Entry 6K9V (X-ray diffraction, 2.54 A resolution); this record covers chains B and C of the 6 polymer chains in the assembly.

== Chain B ==
Name: Tubulin beta-2B chain
Source organism: Bos taurus
UniProtKB: Q6B856 (TBB2B_BOVIN); residues 1-445 here = UniProt positions 1-445
Chain sequence (445 residues; each row starts with the number of its first residue):
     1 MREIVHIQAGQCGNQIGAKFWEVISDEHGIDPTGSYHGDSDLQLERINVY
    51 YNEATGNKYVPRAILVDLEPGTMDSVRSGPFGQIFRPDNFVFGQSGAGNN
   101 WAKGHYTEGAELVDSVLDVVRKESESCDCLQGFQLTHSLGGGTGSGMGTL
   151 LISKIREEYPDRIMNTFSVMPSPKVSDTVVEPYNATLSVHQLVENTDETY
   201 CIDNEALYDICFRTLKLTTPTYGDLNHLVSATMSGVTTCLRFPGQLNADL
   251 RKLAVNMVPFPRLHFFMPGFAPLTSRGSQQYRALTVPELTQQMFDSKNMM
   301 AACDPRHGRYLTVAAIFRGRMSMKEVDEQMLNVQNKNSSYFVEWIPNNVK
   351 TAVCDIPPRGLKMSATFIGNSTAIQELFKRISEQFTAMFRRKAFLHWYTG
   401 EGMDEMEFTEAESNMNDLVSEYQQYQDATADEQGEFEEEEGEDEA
Unresolved in the structure: 1, 429-445
Bound ions: Mg2+: Gln11 (together with GDP)
Small-molecule neighbours:
  - (5-methoxy-1H-indol-2-yl)-phenyl-methanone (D3L): Val236, Cys239, Leu240, Leu246, Ala248, Asp249, Lys252, Leu253, Asn256, Met257, Thr312, Val313, Ala314, Ile316, Asn348, Lys350, Ile368
  - GDP (guanosine-5'-diphosphate): Gly10, Gln11, Cys12, Gln15, Ile16, Asp67, Ala97, Asn99, Ser138, Gly140, Gly141, Gly142, Thr143, Gly144, Ser145, Val169, Pro171, Val175, Asp177, Glu181, Asn204, Leu207, Tyr222, Leu225, Asn226
Curated features (UniProtKB/Swiss-Prot):
  - motif: Met1 to Ile4 (MREI motif)
  - binding site (GTP): Gln11, Glu69, Ser138, Gly142, Thr143, Gly144, Asn204, Asn226
  - binding site (Mg(2+)): Glu69
  - modified residue: Ser40 (Phosphoserine), Thr55 (Phosphothreonine), Lys58 (N6-acetyllysine), Ser172 (Phosphoserine), Thr285 (Phosphothreonine), Thr290 (Phosphothreonine), Arg318 (Omega-N-methylarginine), Glu438 (5-glutamyl polyglutamate)
  - cross-link (Glycyl lysine isopeptide (Lys-Gly)): Lys58 (interchain with G-Cter in ubiquitin), Lys324 (interchain with G-Cter in ubiquitin)

== Chain C ==
Name: Tubulin alpha-1B chain
Source organism: Bos taurus
UniProtKB: P81947 (TBA1B_BOVIN); residues 1-450 here = UniProt positions 1-450
Chain sequence (450 residues; numbered 1 to 450; the number before each row is that of its first residue):
     1 MRECISIHVGQAGVQIGNACWELYCLEHGIQPDGQMPSDKTIGGGDDSFN
    51 TFFSETGAGKHVPRAVFVDLEPTVIDEVRTGTYRQLFHPEQLITGKEDAA
   101 NNYARGHYTIGKEIIDLVLDRIRKLADQCTGLQGFLVFHSFGGGTGSGFT
   151 SLLMERLSVDYGKKSKLEFSIYPAPQVSTAVVEPYNSILTTHTTLEHSDC
   201 AFMVDNEAIYDICRRNLDIERPTYTNLNRLISQIVSSITASLRFDGALNV
   251 DLTEFQTNLVPYPRIHFPLATYAPVISAEKAYHEQLSVAEITNACFEPAN
   301 QMVKCDPRHGKYMACCLLYRGDVVPKDVNAAIATIKTKRSIQFVDWCPTG
   351 FKVGINYQPPTVVPGGDLAKVQRAVCMLSNTTAIAEAWARLDHKFDLMYA
   401 KRAFVHWYVGEGMEEGEFSEAREDMAALEKDYEEVGVDSVEGEGEEEGEE
Unresolved in the structure: 441-450
Bound ions: Ca2+: Asp39, Thr41, Gly44, Glu55
Small-molecule neighbours:
  - (5-methoxy-1H-indol-2-yl)-phenyl-methanone (D3L): Thr179, Ala180, Val181
  - GTP (guanosine-5'-triphosphate): Gly10, Gln11, Ala12, Gln15, Ile16, Asp69, Glu71, Asp98, Ala99, Ala100, Asn101, Ser140, Gly142, Gly143, Gly144, Thr145, Gly146, Ile171, Pro173, Val177, Ser178, Thr179, Glu183, Asn206, Tyr224, Leu227, Asn228, Ile231

== Interface between chain B and chain C ==
Contacting residue pairs (37; chain B residue first):
  Gln94(B) - Met1(C)
  Asn99(B) - Glu254(C)
  Asp177(B) - Lys352(C)  hydrogen bond (backbone-side chain)
  Thr178(B) - Asn258(C)
  Val179(B) - Asn258(C)  hydrogen bond (backbone-side chain)
  Val179(B) - Pro348(C)  hydrophobic
  Thr219(B) - Lys326(C)
  Thr219(B) - Asn329(C)
  Ala387(B) - Trp346(C)
  Met388(B) - Trp346(C)
  Arg390(B) - Asp345(C)  salt bridge
  Arg390(B) - Ser439(C)  hydrogen bond
  Arg391(B) - Tyr262(C)  hydrogen bond (backbone-side chain)
  Arg391(B) - Asp345(C)  salt bridge
  Arg391(B) - Trp346(C)
  Arg391(B) - Glu434(C)  hydrogen bond (side chain-backbone)
  Arg391(B) - Val435(C)
  Arg391(B) - Val437(C)  hydrogen bond (side chain-backbone)
  Arg391(B) - Asp438(C)
  Arg391(B) - Ser439(C)  hydrogen bond
  Lys392(B) - Tyr262(C)
  Ala393(B) - Pro261(C)
  Ala393(B) - Tyr262(C)
  Ala393(B) - Trp346(C)  hydrophobic
  Phe394(B) - Thr257(C)
  Phe394(B) - Asn258(C)
  Phe394(B) - Val260(C)
  Phe394(B) - Pro261(C)  hydrogen bond (backbone-backbone)
  Phe394(B) - Trp346(C)  hydrophobic
  Phe394(B) - Cys347(C)  hydrophobic
  His396(B) - Val260(C)  hydrogen bond (side chain-backbone)
  His396(B) - Pro261(C)
  His396(B) - Tyr262(C)
  His396(B) - Pro263(C)
  Trp397(B) - Gln256(C)
  Trp397(B) - Thr257(C)  hydrogen bond (side chain-backbone)
  Trp397(B) - Val260(C)  hydrogen bond (side chain-backbone)
Interface residues without a listed pair, chain B (19 interface residues in all): Ser95, Gly98, Val180, Leu395
Interface residues without a listed pair, chain C (23 interface residues in all): Arg2, Met313

== Overview ==
19 residues of chain B and 23 residues of chain C are in contact, with 11 hydrogen bonds and 2 salt bridges.
Among the polar pairs are Arg390(B)-Asp345(C), Arg391(B)-Asp345(C) and Asp177(B)-Lys352(C). Ligands of chain
B: GDP and (5-methoxy-1H-indol-2-yl)-phenyl-methanone. Chain C binds GTP and
(5-methoxy-1H-indol-2-yl)-phenyl-methanone.
Here chain B is Tubulin beta-2B chain and chain C is Tubulin alpha-1B chain, both from Bos taurus. Entry 6K9V
(Crystal structure of tubulin in complex with inhibitor D64) was determined by X-ray diffraction.
